PDB entry 6F7C | X-ray diffraction, 2.00 A resolution | chains D and E of the 6 polymer chains in the assembly

# Chain D
Name: Tubulin beta-2B chain
Organism: Bos taurus
UniProtKB: Q6B856 (TBB2B_BOVIN); the author numbering skips numbers that UniProt does not, so the offset changes along the chain: 1-42 = UniProt 1-42; 45-360 = UniProt 43-358; 369-455 = UniProt 359-445
Sequence (445 residues; each row starts with the number of its first residue; note: 10 numbers in that range are skipped by the numbering (no residue carries them; nothing is unmodelled there)):
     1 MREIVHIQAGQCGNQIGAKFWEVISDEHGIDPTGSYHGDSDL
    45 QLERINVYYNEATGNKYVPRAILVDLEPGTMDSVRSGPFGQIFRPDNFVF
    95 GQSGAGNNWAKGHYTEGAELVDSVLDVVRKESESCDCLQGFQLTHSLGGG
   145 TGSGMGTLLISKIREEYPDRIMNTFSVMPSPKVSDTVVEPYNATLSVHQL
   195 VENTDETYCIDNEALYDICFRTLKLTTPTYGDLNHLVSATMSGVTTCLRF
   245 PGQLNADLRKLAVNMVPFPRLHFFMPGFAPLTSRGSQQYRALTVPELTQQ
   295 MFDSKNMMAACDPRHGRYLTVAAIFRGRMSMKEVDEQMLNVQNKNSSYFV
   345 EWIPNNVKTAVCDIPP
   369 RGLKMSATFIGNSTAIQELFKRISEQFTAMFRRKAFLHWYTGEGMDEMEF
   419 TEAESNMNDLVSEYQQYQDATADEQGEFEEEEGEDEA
Not modelled in the structure: 1, 276-285, 442-455
Bound ions: Mg2+: Gln11 (together with GDP)
Ligand contacts: GDP (guanosine-5'-diphosphate): Gly10, Gln11, Cys12, Gln15, Ile16, Asp69, Ala99, Asn101, Ser140, Gly142, Gly143, Gly144, Thr145, Gly146, Val171, Pro173, Val177, Ser178, Glu183, Asn206, Leu209, Tyr224, Leu227, Asn228
UniProt features mapped onto this chain:
  - motif: Met1 to Ile4 (MREI motif)
  - binding site (GTP): Gln11, Glu71, Ser140, Gly144, Thr145, Gly146, Asn206, Asn228
  - binding site (Mg(2+)): Glu71
  - modified residue: Ser40 (Phosphoserine), Thr57 (Phosphothreonine), Lys60 (N6-acetyllysine), Ser174 (Phosphoserine), Thr287 (Phosphothreonine), Thr292 (Phosphothreonine), Arg320 (Omega-N-methylarginine), Glu448 (5-glutamyl polyglutamate)
  - cross-link (Glycyl lysine isopeptide (Lys-Gly)): Lys60 (interchain with G-Cter in ubiquitin), Lys326 (interchain with G-Cter in ubiquitin)
What the authors report for this chain:
  - binding site for the ligand CVT: Cys241, Leu242, Leu248, Asp251, Leu252, Leu255, Asn258, Met259, Lys352, Ala354

# Chain E
Name: Stathmin-4
Organism: Rattus norvegicus
UniProtKB: P63043 (STMN4_RAT); residues 3-145 here correspond to UniProt positions 47-189 (UniProt number = residue number + 44)
Sequence (143 residues; row label = number of the first residue in the row):
     3 MADMEVIELNKCTSGQSFEVILKPPSFDGVPEFNASLPRRRDPSLEEIQK
    53 KLEAAEERRKYQEAELLKHLAEKREHEREVIQKAIEENNNFIKMAKEKLA
   103 QKMESNKENREAHLAAMLERLQEKDKHAEEVRKNKELKEEASR
Not modelled in the structure: 3-6, 29-44, 141-145
Differences from the reference sequence: cloning artifact (3-4)
UniProt features mapped onto this chain:
  - modified residue: Ser46 (Phosphoserine)

# Chain D / chain E interface
Pairs across the interface - 25 pairs, chain D then chain E:
  Tyr108(D) - His129(E)  hydrogen bond
  Tyr108(D) - Ala130(E)  hydrophobic
  Tyr108(D) - Val133(E)  hydrophobic
  Tyr108(D) - Arg134(E)  hydrogen bond (backbone-side chain)
  Ala112(D) - Arg134(E)
  Ser155(D) - Leu123(E)
  Ser155(D) - Lys126(E)
  Lys156(D) - Asp127(E)  salt bridge
  Arg158(D) - Leu123(E)
  Glu159(D) - Leu120(E)
  Glu159(D) - Leu123(E)
  Glu159(D) - Gln124(E)  hydrogen bond
  Glu159(D) - Asp127(E)
  Pro162(D) - Met119(E)  hydrophobic
  Gln193(D) - Lys126(E)  hydrogen bond
  Glu196(D) - Arg122(E)  salt bridge
  Asn197(D) - Leu123(E)
  Asn197(D) - Lys126(E)  hydrogen bond
  Gly410(D) - Lys137(E)
  Glu411(D) - Val133(E)
  Glu411(D) - Lys137(E)  salt bridge
  Gly412(D) - Val133(E)
  Gly412(D) - Asn136(E)  hydrogen bond (backbone-side chain)
  Gly412(D) - Lys137(E)
  Glu417(D) - His129(E)  salt bridge
Other interface residues (no listed pair), chain D (17 interface residues in all): Thr109, Asp163, Met413
Other interface residues (no listed pair), chain E (15 interface residues in all): Arg112, Leu116

# In short
The interface between chain D and chain E involves 17 residues on one side and 15 on the other; the contacts
include 6 hydrogen bonds and 4 salt bridges. Polar contacts include Lys156(D)-Asp127(E), Glu196(D)-Arg122(E)
and Glu411(D)-Lys137(E). Chain D binds GDP. The paper reports a binding site for the ligand CVT at Cys241(D),
Leu242(D) and Leu248(D) among others.
Here chain D is Tubulin beta-2B chain (Bos taurus) and chain E is Stathmin-4 (Rattus norvegicus). Entry 6F7C
(TUBULIN-Compound 12 complex) was determined by X-ray diffraction.
